Entry 5LW1 (X-ray diffraction, 3.20 A resolution); this record covers chains B and C of the 3 polymer chains in the assembly.

== Chain B ==
Name: Mitogen-activated protein kinase 8
From: Homo sapiens
Notes: EC 2.7.11.24
UniProtKB: P45983 (MK08_HUMAN), isoform P45983-2; numbering as in UniProt (aligned over 2-363)
Sequence (373 residues; row label = number of the first residue in the row; numbers below 1 keep their minus sign (Met-9 is residue -9)):
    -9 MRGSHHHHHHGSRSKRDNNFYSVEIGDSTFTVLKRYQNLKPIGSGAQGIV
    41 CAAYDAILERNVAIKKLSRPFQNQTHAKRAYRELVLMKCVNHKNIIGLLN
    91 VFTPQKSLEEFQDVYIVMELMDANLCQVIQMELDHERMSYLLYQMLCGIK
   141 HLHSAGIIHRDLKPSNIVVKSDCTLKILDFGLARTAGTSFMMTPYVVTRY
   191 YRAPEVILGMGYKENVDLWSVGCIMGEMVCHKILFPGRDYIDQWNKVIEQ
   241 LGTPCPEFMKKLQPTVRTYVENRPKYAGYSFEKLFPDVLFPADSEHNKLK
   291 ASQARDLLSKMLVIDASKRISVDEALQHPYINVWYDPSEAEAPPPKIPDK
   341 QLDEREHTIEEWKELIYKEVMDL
Disordered / not traced: -9 to 7, 363
Differences from the reference sequence: initiating methionine (-9); expression tag (-8 to 1)
Residues lining bound ligands: adenosine (ADN): Ile32, Gly33, Ser34, Gly35, Val40, Ala53, Ile86, Met108, Glu109, Leu110, Met111, Asn114, Ser155, Val158, Leu168
UniProt features mapped onto this chain:
  - motif: Thr183 to Tyr185 (TXY)
  - active site: Asp151 (Proton acceptor)
  - binding site (ATP): Ile32 to Val40, Lys55
  - modified residue: Cys116 (S-nitrosocysteine), Thr183 (Phosphothreonine), Tyr185 (Phosphotyrosine)
From the paper describing this entry:
  - conformationally variable residues (domain motion, loop rearrangement, order/disorder transition): Asp17, Gly33 to Gly38, Arg174 to Thr178, Phe180 to Val187, Pro281 to Leu289
  - specificity-determining residues: Gly177, Tyr230, Thr258
  - post-translational modification sites: Thr183, Tyr185 (citing earlier work)

== Chain C ==
Name: C-Jun-amino-terminal kinase-interacting protein 1
UniProtKB: Q9UQF2 (JIP1_HUMAN); residues 153-163 here correspond to UniProt positions 157-167 (UniProt number = residue number + 4)
Sequence (11 residues; numbered 153 to 163; the number before each row is that of its first residue):
   153 RPKRPTTLNLF
Disordered / not traced: 153, 163
UniProt features mapped onto this chain:
  - region: Arg153 to Phe163 (Minimal inhibitory domain (MID))

== How chain B and chain C interact ==
Residue-residue contacts (25):
  Gln117(B) - Leu162(C)
  Val118(B) - Leu160(C)  hydrophobic
  Met121(B) - Asn161(C)
  Leu123(B) - Leu160(C)  hydrophobic
  Glu126(B) - Pro157(C)
  Arg127(B) - Pro157(C)
  Arg127(B) - Thr159(C)  hydrogen bond (side chain-backbone)
  Arg127(B) - Leu160(C)
  Tyr130(B) - Arg156(C)
  Tyr130(B) - Pro157(C)
  Tyr133(B) - Arg156(C)
  Lys160(B) - Leu160(C)
  Ser161(B) - Thr159(C)
  Ser161(B) - Leu160(C)  hydrogen bond (backbone-backbone)
  Asp162(B) - Pro157(C)
  Asp162(B) - Thr158(C)
  Cys163(B) - Pro157(C)
  Cys163(B) - Leu160(C)  hydrophobic
  His286(B) - Pro154(C)
  Val323(B) - Pro154(C)  hydrophobic
  Trp324(B) - Pro154(C)  hydrophobic
  Trp324(B) - Lys155(C)
  Trp324(B) - Arg156(C)  hydrogen bond (backbone-side chain)
  Asp326(B) - Arg156(C)
  Glu329(B) - Arg156(C)  salt bridge
Interface residues without a listed pair, chain B (19 interface residues in all): Leu131, Val159

== Overview ==
The interface between chain B and chain C involves 19 residues on one side and 9 on the other, with 3 hydrogen
bonds and 1 salt bridge. Polar contacts include Glu329(B)-Arg156(C), Arg127(B)-Thr159(C) and
Trp324(B)-Arg156(C). Ligands of chain B: adenosine. From the paper: specificity determinants Gly177(B),
Tyr230(B) and Thr258(B); modification sites Thr183(B) and Tyr185(B).
Chain B is Mitogen-activated protein kinase 8 (Homo sapiens) and chain C is C-Jun-amino-terminal
kinase-interacting protein 1; the structure, Crystal structure of DARPin-DARPin rigid fusion, variant
DD_232_11_D12 in complex JNK1a1 and JIP1 peptide, was determined by X-ray diffraction.
